PDB entry 5CZ6 | X-ray diffraction, 2.70 A resolution | chains H and I of the 28 polymer chains in the assembly

Chain H:
Molecule: Proteasome subunit beta type-2
Source organism: Saccharomyces cerevisiae (strain ATCC 204508 / S288c)
Notes: EC 3.4.25.1
Reference sequence: P25043 (PSB2_YEAST); residues 1-232 here correspond to UniProt positions 30-261 (UniProt number = residue number + 29)
Sequence (232 residues; each row starts with the number of its first residue):
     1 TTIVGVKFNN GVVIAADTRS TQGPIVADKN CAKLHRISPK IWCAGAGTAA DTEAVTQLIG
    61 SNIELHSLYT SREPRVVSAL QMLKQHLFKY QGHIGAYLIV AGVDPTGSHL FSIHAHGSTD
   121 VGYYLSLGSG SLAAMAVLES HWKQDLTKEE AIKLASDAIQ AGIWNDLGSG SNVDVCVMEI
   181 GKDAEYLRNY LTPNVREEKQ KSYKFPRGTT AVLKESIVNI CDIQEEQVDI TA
Disordered / not traced: 227-232
Covalently attached groups: Syringolin A (SRG) linked to Thr1
Ion coordination: Mg2+ near Gln91 (its only coordinating residue here)
Small-molecule neighbours: Syringolin A (SRG; (2S)-2-[[(2S)-1-[[(5S,8S,9E)-2,7-dioxo-5-propan-2-yl-1,6-diazacyclododeca-3,9-dien-8-yl]amino]-3-methyl-1-oxo-butan-2-yl]carbamoylamino]-3-methyl-butanoic acid): Arg19, Ser20, Thr21, Gln22, Cys31, Lys33, Gly45, Ala46, Gly47, Thr48, Ala49, Gly128, Ser129
Swiss-Prot annotation at these positions:
  - active site: Thr1 (Nucleophile)
What the authors report for this chain:
  - catalytic residues: Lys33 (proposed by the authors, not directly observed)

Chain I:
Molecule: Proteasome subunit beta type-3
Source organism: Saccharomyces cerevisiae (strain ATCC 204508 / S288c)
Notes: EC 3.4.25.1
Reference sequence: P25451 (PSB3_YEAST); residues 0-204 here correspond to UniProt positions 1-205 (UniProt number = residue number + 1)
Sequence (205 residues; row label = number of the first residue in the row; numbering starts at 0):
     0 MSDPSSINGG IVVAMTGKDC VAIACDLRLG SQSLGVSNKF EKIFHYGHVF LGITGLATDV
    60 TTLNEMFRYK TNLYKLKEER AIEPETFTQL VSSSLYERRF GPYFVGPVVA GINSKSGKPF
   120 IAGFDLIGCI DEAKDFIVSG TASDQLFGMC ESLYEPNLEP EDLFETISQA LLNAADRDAL
   180 SGWGAVVYII KKDEVVKRYL KMRQD
Disordered / not traced: 0
Ion coordination: Mg2+ site 1: Ala174, Asp177, Ser180; Mg2+ site 2: Asp204 (shared with 3 residues of chain Y)
Small-molecule neighbours: Syringolin A (SRG; (2S)-2-[[(2S)-1-[[(5S,8S,9E)-2,7-dioxo-5-propan-2-yl-1,6-diazacyclododeca-3,9-dien-8-yl]amino]-3-methyl-1-oxo-butan-2-yl]carbamoylamino]-3-methyl-butanoic acid): Arg98, Asp124, Leu125, Ile126, Cys128
Swiss-Prot annotation at these positions:
  - modified residue: Ser30 (Phosphoserine)
  - cross-link: Lys69 (Glycyl lysine isopeptide (Lys-Gly) (interchain with G-Cter in ubiquitin))

Chain H / chain I interface:
Residue-residue contacts - 63 pairs, chain H then chain I:
  Ile25(H) - Asp143(I)
  Ile25(H) - Phe146(I)  hydrophobic
  Val26(H) - Phe146(I)
  Ala27(H) - Asp130(I)
  Asp28(H) - Asp130(I)
  Lys29(H) - Glu150(I)  salt bridge
  Thr48(H) - Arg98(I)
  Ala49(H) - Cys128(I)  hydrophobic
  Ala50(H) - Tyr95(I)
  Ala50(H) - Ile126(I)  hydrophobic
  Ala50(H) - Cys128(I)
  Asp51(H) - Tyr95(I)  hydrogen bond
  Asp51(H) - Arg98(I)  salt bridge
  Ala54(H) - Tyr95(I)
  Tyr90(H) - Phe99(I)  hydrophobic
  His93(H) - Arg98(I)
  His93(H) - Phe99(I)
  Ile94(H) - Phe99(I)  hydrophobic
  Arg196(H) - Glu150(I)  salt bridge
  Lys199(H) - Glu150(I)
  Lys199(H) - Ser151(I)
  Lys199(H) - Tyr153(I)  hydrogen bond (side chain-backbone)
  Ser202(H) - Glu154(I)  hydrogen bond
  Tyr203(H) - Ser151(I)
  Tyr203(H) - Leu152(I)  hydrophobic
  Lys204(H) - Glu154(I)
  Lys204(H) - Asp161(I)  salt bridge
  Phe205(H) - Leu152(I)  hydrophobic
  Phe205(H) - Glu164(I)
  Phe205(H) - Gln168(I)
  Pro206(H) - Glu164(I)
  Arg207(H) - Glu158(I)
  Arg207(H) - Glu160(I)  salt bridge
  Arg207(H) - Asp161(I)  salt bridge
  Arg207(H) - Glu164(I)
  Gly208(H) - Glu164(I)  hydrogen bond (backbone-side chain)
  Thr209(H) - Glu164(I)  hydrogen bond (backbone-side chain)
  Thr210(H) - Phe163(I)
  Thr210(H) - Glu164(I)  hydrogen bond
  Thr210(H) - Ser167(I)
  Thr210(H) - Gln168(I)  hydrogen bond
  Thr210(H) - Leu199(I)
  Ala211(H) - Leu199(I)
  Ala211(H) - Lys200(I)  hydrogen bond (backbone-backbone)
  Val212(H) - Phe163(I)  hydrophobic
  Val212(H) - Tyr198(I)
  Leu213(H) - Tyr198(I)  hydrogen bond (backbone-backbone)
  Leu213(H) - Leu199(I)
  Lys214(H) - Lys196(I)
  Lys214(H) - Arg197(I)
  Lys214(H) - Tyr198(I)  hydrogen bond (backbone-backbone)
  Glu215(H) - Lys196(I)
  Glu215(H) - Arg197(I)  salt bridge
  Ser216(H) - Val194(I)
  Ser216(H) - Val195(I)
  Ser216(H) - Lys196(I)  hydrogen bond (backbone-backbone)
  Ile217(H) - Val194(I)
  Val218(H) - His44(I)
  Val218(H) - Val194(I)  hydrogen bond (backbone-backbone)
  Val218(H) - Lys196(I)
  Asn219(H) - His44(I)
  Ile220(H) - Gly46(I)
  Asp222(H) - Lys74(I)  salt bridge
Other interface residues (no listed pair), chain I (38 interface residues in all): His47, Phe49, Ala132, Asp134, Leu157, Thr165, Leu171, Tyr187

In short:
35 residues of chain H face 38 of chain I across their interface; the contacts include 12 hydrogen bonds and 8
salt bridges. Among the polar pairs are Lys29(H)-Glu150(I), Asp51(H)-Arg98(I) and Arg196(H)-Glu150(I). Ligands
of chain I: Syringolin A. Covalently linked Syringolin A: at Thr1(H). The paper reports the catalytic residue
Lys33(H).
Chain H is Proteasome subunit beta type-2 and chain I is Proteasome subunit beta type-3, both from
Saccharomyces cerevisiae (strain ATCC 204508 / S288c); the structure, Yeast 20S proteasome beta5-T1A mutant in
complex with Syringolin A, propeptide expressed in trans, was determined by X-ray diffraction, deposited
together with 5CZ4, 5CZ5, 5CZ7, 5CZ8, 5CZ9, 5CZA and 16 further entries.
